5B0Y - chains B and J of the 10 polymer chains in the assembly; structure by X-ray diffraction, 2.56 A resolution.

Chain B:
Name: Histone H4
From: Homo sapiens
UniProtKB: P62805 (H4_HUMAN); residues 0-102 here correspond to UniProt positions 1-103 (UniProt number = residue number + 1)
Chain sequence (106 residues; row label = number of the first residue in the row; numbers below 1 keep their minus sign (Gly-3 is residue -3)):
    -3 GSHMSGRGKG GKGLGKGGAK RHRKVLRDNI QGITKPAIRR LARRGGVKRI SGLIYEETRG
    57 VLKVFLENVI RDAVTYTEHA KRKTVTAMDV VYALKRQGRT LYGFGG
Disordered / not traced: -3 to 24
Sequence notes: expression tag (-3 to -1)

Chain J:
Molecule: 146-nt DNA strand
From: Homo sapiens
Sequence (146 nucleotides; numbered 147 to 292; the number before each row is that of its first residue):
   147 ATCAATATCC ACCTGCAGAT TCTACCAAAA GTGTATTTGG AAACTGCTCC ATCAAAAGGC
   207 ATGTTCAGCT GAATTCAGCT GAACATGCCT TTTGATGGAG CAGTTTCCAA ATACACTTTT
   267 GGTAGAATCT GCAGGTGGAT ATTGAT
Ion coordination: Mn2+ site 1: DG185, DG186; Mn2+ site 2 near DG217 (its only coordinating residue here); Mn2+ site 3 near DG267 (its only coordinating residue here); Mn2+ site 4 near DG280 (its only coordinating residue here)

Chain B / chain J interface:
Residue-residue contacts - 12 pairs, chain B then chain J:
  Arg35(B) - DA228(J)  salt bridge to the phosphate
  Arg45(B) - DG227(J)  hydrogen bond to the sugar
  Arg45(B) - DA228(J)  phosphate contact
  Ile46(B) - DG227(J)  sugar contact
  Ile46(B) - DA228(J)  hydrogen bond to the phosphate
  Ser47(B) - DG227(J)  hydrogen bond to the phosphate
  Gly48(B) - DG227(J)  hydrogen bond to the phosphate
  Lys77(B) - DA248(J)  phosphate contact
  Arg78(B) - DA248(J)  phosphate contact
  Lys79(B) - DC247(J)  salt bridge to the phosphate
  Lys79(B) - DA248(J)  hydrogen bond to the phosphate
  Thr80(B) - DA248(J)  hydrogen bond to the phosphate
Also at the interface, not in a pair above, chain B (11 interface residues in all): Lys44, Tyr51
Also at the interface, not in a pair above, chain J (6 interface residues in all): DT226, DA229

Summary:
11 residues of chain B and 6 residues of chain J are in contact; the contacts include 6 hydrogen bonds and 2
salt bridges. Polar contacts include Arg45(B)-DG227(J), Ile46(B)-DA228(J) and Ser47(B)-DG227(J). The Mn2+ site
1 is built by DG185(J) and DG186(J).
Here chain B is Histone H4 and chain J is a 146-nt DNA strand, both from Homo sapiens. Entry 5B0Y (Crystal
structure of the nucleosome containing histone H3 with the crotonylated lysine 122) was determined by X-ray
diffraction, deposited together with 5B0Z.
